6YO3 - chains B and C of the 4 polymer chains in the assembly; structure by X-ray diffraction, 1.84 A resolution.

[Chain B (and C)]
Molecule: PA-I galactophilic lectin
From: Pseudomonas aeruginosa (strain ATCC 15692 / DSM 22644 / CIP 104116 / JCM 14847 / LMG 12228 / 1C / PRS 101 / PAO1)
Notes: chain C of this document is another copy of the same molecule, construct and numbering; everything in this record applies to it too
Reference sequence: Q05097 (PA1L_PSEAE); residues 1-121 here correspond to UniProt positions 2-122 (UniProt number = residue number + 1)
Chain sequence (121 residues; row label = number of the first residue in the row):
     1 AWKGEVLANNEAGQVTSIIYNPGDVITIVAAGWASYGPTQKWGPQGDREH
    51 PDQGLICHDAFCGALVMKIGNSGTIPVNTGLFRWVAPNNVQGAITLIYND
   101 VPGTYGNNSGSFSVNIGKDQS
Metal / ion sites: Ca2+: Y36, D100, T104, N107, N108 (together with 1,2-ethanediol)
Reported in the primary citation:
  - binding site for 2,3-bis(oxidanyl)benzenecarbonitrile: Y36, P51, D100, N107

[Chain B / chain C interface]
Contacting residue pairs (11; chain B residue first):
  A1(B) with S121(C), hydrogen bond (backbone-backbone)
  N21(B) with N21(C)
  G117(B) with S121(C)
  K118(B) with Q120(C); S121(C), hydrogen bond (backbone-backbone)
  D119(B) with D119(C)
  Q120(B) with K118(C); Q120(C)
  S121(B) with A1(C), hydrogen bond (backbone-backbone); G117(C); K118(C), hydrogen bond (backbone-backbone)
Other interface residues (no listed pair), chain B (8 interface residues in all): D24
Other interface residues (no listed pair), chain C (8 interface residues in all): D24

[Overview]
The chain B/chain C interface involves 8 residues from each chain; the contacts include 4 hydrogen bonds.
Polar pairs include A1(B)-S121(C) and K118(B)-S121(C). Y36(B), D100(B), T104(B), N107(B) and N108(B)
coordinate Ca2+. From the paper: a binding site for 2,3-bis(oxidanyl)benzenecarbonitrile at Y36(B), P51(B) and
D100(B) among others.
Both chains are PA-I galactophilic lectin (Pseudomonas aeruginosa (strain ATCC 15692 / DSM 22644 / CIP 104116
/ JCM 14847 / LMG 12228 / 1C / PRS 101 / PAO1)). Entry 6YO3 (LecA from Pseudomonas aeruginosa in complex with
a catechol CAS no. 67984-81-0) was determined by X-ray diffraction together with 6YOH from the same study.
